1DGD - chain A; structure by X-ray diffraction, 2.80 A resolution.

# Chain A
Protein: Dialkylglycine decarboxylase
Source organism: Burkholderia cepacia
Notes: EC 4.1.1.64
UniProtKB: P16932 (DGDA_BURCE); residues 2-433 here correspond to UniProt positions 1-432 (UniProt number = residue number - 1)
Sequence (432 residues; each row starts with the number of its first residue):
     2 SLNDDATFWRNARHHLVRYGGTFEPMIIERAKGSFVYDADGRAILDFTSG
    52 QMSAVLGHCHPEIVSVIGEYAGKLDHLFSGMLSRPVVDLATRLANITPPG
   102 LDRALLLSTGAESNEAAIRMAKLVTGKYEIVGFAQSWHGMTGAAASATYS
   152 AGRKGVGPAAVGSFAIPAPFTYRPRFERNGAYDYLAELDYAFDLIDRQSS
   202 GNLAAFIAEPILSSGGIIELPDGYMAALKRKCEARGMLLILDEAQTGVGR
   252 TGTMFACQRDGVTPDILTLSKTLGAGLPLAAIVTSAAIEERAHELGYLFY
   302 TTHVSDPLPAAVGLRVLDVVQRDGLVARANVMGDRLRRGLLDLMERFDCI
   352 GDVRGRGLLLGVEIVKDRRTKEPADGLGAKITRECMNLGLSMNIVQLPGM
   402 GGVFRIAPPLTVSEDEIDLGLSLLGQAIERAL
Disordered / not traced: 2
Covalent attachments: pyridoxal phosphate (PLP) linked to K272
Differences from the reference sequence: conflict H15 (Gln14 in P16932)
Metal / ion sites: lithium ion: L78, D307; Na+: A95, T98, P99, L102
Ligand contacts: pyridoxal phosphate (PLP): T110, G111, A112, E113, N115, W138, H139, G140, E210, D243, A245, Q246, T302, T303, H304

# Overview
Covalently linked pyridoxal phosphate: at K272. The lithium ion site is built by L78 and D307. A95, T98, P99
and L102 form the Na+ site.
Chain A is Dialkylglycine decarboxylase (Burkholderia cepacia); the structure, An alkali metal ion
size-dependent switch in the active site structure of dialkylglycine decarboxylase, was determined by X-ray
diffraction together with 1DGE from the same study.
